Entry 3GNB (X-ray diffraction, 3.00 A resolution); this record covers chains A and E of the 3 polymer chains in the assembly.

Chain A:
Name: V(D)J recombination-activating protein 1
Source organism: Mus musculus
Notes: fragment: Nonamer binding domain:
UniProtKB: P15919 (RAG1_MOUSE); residues 389-464 here = UniProt positions 389-464
Amino-acid sequence (96 residues; each row starts with the number of its first residue):
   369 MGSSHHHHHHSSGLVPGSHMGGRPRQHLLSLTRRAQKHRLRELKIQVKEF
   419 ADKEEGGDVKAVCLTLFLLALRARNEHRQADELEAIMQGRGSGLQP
Disordered / not traced: 369-388, 457-464
Differences from the reference sequence: expression tag (369-388)
Swiss-Prot annotation at these positions:
  - DNA-binding region: Gly389 to Gln456 (NBD)
  - mutagenesis: Arg391 (R391A: Defects in converting nicked products to hairpins; R391L: Impairs DNA-binding and hairpin formation while maintaining some nicking activity), Arg393 (R393A: Impairs DNA-binding and hairpin formation while maintaining some nicking activity), Arg401 (R401A: Allows robust hairpin activity), Arg402 (R402A: Defects in converting nicked products to hairpins), Lys405 (K405A: Reduced hairpin activity), His406 (H406A: Allows robust hairpin activity), Arg407 (R407A: Impairs DNA-binding and reduces hairpin formation without affecting nicking activity), Asn443 (N443A: Impairs DNA-binding; when associated with A-445), His445 (H445A: Impairs DNA-binding; when associated with A-443)
From the paper describing this entry:
  - binding site for the 14-nt DNA strand (chain E): Arg402
  - specificity-determining residues: Gly390, Arg391 (proposed by the authors, not directly observed)
  - mutagenesis - R407A: decreased catalytic activity on nicking
  - mutagenesis - R407A: abolished catalytic activity
  - mutagenesis - R391A, R391L, R393A, N443A/H445A: decreased catalytic activity
  - mutagenesis - K405A: decreased catalytic activity (hairpin activity)
  - disease-associated variants - R393C, R393H, S398P, A441V: decreased binding to DNA (proposed by the authors, not directly observed)
  - disease-associated variants - D426G: decreased stability (proposed by the authors, not directly observed)
  - mutagenesis - R407A, N443A/H445A: decreased binding to DNA

Chain E:
Molecule: 14-nt DNA strand
Sequence (14 nucleotides; row label = number of the first residue in the row):
     1 AGGTTTCTGAAAAC

How chain A and chain E interact:
Residue-residue contacts (20):
  Gly389(A) - DG3(E)  base contact
  Gly390(A) - DG3(E)  base contact
  Gly390(A) - DT4(E)  hydrogen bond to the base
  Gly390(A) - DT5(E)  sugar contact
  Arg391(A) - DT5(E)  hydrogen bond to the base
  Arg391(A) - DT6(E)  hydrogen bond to the base
  Arg391(A) - DC7(E)  sugar contact
  Arg393(A) - DT6(E)  salt bridge to the phosphate
  Arg393(A) - DC7(E)  phosphate contact
  Gln394(A) - DC7(E)  hydrogen bond to the phosphate
  Leu399(A) - DC7(E)  phosphate contact
  Leu399(A) - DT8(E)  phosphate contact
  Thr400(A) - DT8(E)  hydrogen bond to the phosphate
  Thr400(A) - DG9(E)  phosphate contact
  Arg402(A) - DT8(E)  base contact
  Arg402(A) - DG9(E)  hydrogen bond to the base
  Arg402(A) - DA10(E)  base contact
  Ala403(A) - DC7(E)  sugar contact
  Ala403(A) - DT8(E)  phosphate contact
  Arg407(A) - DC7(E)  salt bridge to the phosphate
Interface residues without a listed pair, chain A (11 interface residues in all): Pro392

Summary:
The interface between chain A and chain E involves 11 residues on one side and 8 on the other; the contacts
include 6 hydrogen bonds and 2 salt bridges. Polar contacts include Gly390(A)-DT4(E), Arg391(A)-DT5(E) and
Arg391(A)-DT6(E). From the paper: a binding site for the 14-nt DNA strand (chain E) at Arg402(A); R393C, R393H
and S398P of chain A, among others, reduce binding to DNA; 11 substitutions were tested in all.
Chain A is V(D)J recombination-activating protein 1 (Mus musculus) and chain E is a 14-nt DNA strand; the
structure, Crystal structure of the RAG1 nonamer-binding domain with DNA, was determined by X-ray diffraction
together with 3GNA from the same study.
